3I6Z - chain A; structure by X-ray diffraction, 2.19 A resolution.

Chain A:
Protein: Acetylcholinesterase
Organism: Torpedo californica
Notes: EC 3.1.1.7
UniProt: P04058 (ACES_TORCA); residues 2-535 here correspond to UniProt positions 23-556 (UniProt number = residue number + 21)
Chain sequence (534 residues; row label = number of the first residue in the row):
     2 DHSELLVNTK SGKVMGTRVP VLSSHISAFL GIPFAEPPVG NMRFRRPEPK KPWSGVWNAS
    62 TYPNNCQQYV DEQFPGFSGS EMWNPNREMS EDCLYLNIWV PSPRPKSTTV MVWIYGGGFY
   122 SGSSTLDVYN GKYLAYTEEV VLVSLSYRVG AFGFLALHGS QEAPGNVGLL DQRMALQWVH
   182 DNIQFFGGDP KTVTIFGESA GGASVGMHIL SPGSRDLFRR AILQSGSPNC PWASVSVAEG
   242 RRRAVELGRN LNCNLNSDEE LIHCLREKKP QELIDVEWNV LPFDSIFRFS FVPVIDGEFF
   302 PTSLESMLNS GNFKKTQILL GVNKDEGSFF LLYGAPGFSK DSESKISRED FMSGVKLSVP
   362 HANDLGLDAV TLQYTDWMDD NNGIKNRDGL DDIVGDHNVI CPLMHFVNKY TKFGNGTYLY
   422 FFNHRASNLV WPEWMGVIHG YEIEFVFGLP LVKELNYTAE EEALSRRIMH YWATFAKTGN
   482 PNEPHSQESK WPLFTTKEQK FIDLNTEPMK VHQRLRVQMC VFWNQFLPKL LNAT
Unresolved in the structure: 2-3
Disulfide bonds: Cys-67/Cys-94, Cys-254/Cys-265, Cys-402/Cys-521
Glycans and other covalent adducts: N-acetylglucosamine (NAG) linked to Asn-59, Asn-416
Ligand contacts: G6X (2-{6-[(4aS,6R,8aS)-6-hydroxy-3-methoxy-5,6,9,10-tetrahydro-4aH-[1]benzofuro[3a,3,2-ef][2]benzazepin-11(12H)-yl]hexyl}-1 ,2-benzisothiazol-3(2H)-one 1,1-dioxide): Tyr-70, Trp-84, Gly-117, Gly-118, Gly-119, Tyr-121, Tyr-130, Glu-199, Ser-200, Trp-233, Trp-279, Phe-288, Phe-290, Phe-330, Phe-331, Tyr-334, His-440, Gly-441
UniProt features mapped onto this chain:
  - active site: Ser-200 (Acyl-ester intermediate), Glu-327 (Charge relay system), His-440 (Charge relay system)
  - glycosylation (N-linked (GlcNAc...) asparagine): Asn-59, Asn-416, Asn-457, Asn-533

In short:
Ligands of chain A: compound G6X. N-acetylglucosamine is covalently linked to Asn-59 and Asn-416. UniProt
lists 3 active-site residues.
Chain A is Acetylcholinesterase (Torpedo californica); the structure, 3D Structure of Torpedo californica
acetylcholinesterase complexed with N-saccharinohexyl-galanthamine, was determined by X-ray diffraction,
deposited together with 3I6M.
